1N32 - chains A and T of the 23 polymer chains in the assembly; structure by X-ray diffraction, 3.00 A resolution.

[Chain A]
Molecule: 16S ribosomal RNA
From: Thermus thermophilus
Sequence (1522 nucleotides; each row starts with the number of its first residue; note: 42 numbers in that range are skipped by the numbering (no residue carries them; nothing is unmodelled there); a row labelled like 190A-190L holds insertion residues (190A, then the next letters in order); numbering starts at 0):
     0 UUUGUUGGAG AGUUUGAUCC UGGCUCAGGG UGAACGCUGG CGGCGUGCCU AAGACAUGCA
    60 AGUCGUGCGG G
    73 CCGCGGGGUU UU
    88 ACUCCG
    95 UGGUC
   101 AGCGGCGGAC GGGUGAGUAA CGCGUGGGU
  129A G
   130 ACCUACCCGG AAGAGGGGGA CAACCCGGGG AAACUCGGGC UAAUCCCCCA UGUGGACCCG
   190 C
190A-190L CCCUUGGGGUGU
   191 GUCCAAAGGG CUUU
   216 GCCCGCUUCC GGAUGGGCCC GCGUCCCAUC AGCUAGUUGG UGGGGUAAUG GCCCACCAAG
   276 GCGACGACGG GUAGCCGGUC UGAGAGGAUG GCCGGCCACA GGGGCACUGA GACACGGGCC
   336 CCACUCCUAC GGGAGGCAGC AGUUAGGAAU CUUCCGCAAU GGGCGCAAGC CUGACGGAGC
   396 GACGCCGCUU GGAGGAAGAA GCCCUUCGGG GUGUAAACUC CUGAA
   442 CCCGGGACGA AACCCCCGAC GA
   474 GGGGACUGAC GGUACCGGG
   494 GUAAUAGCGC CGGCCAACUC CGUGCCAGCA GCCGCGGUAA UACGGAGGGC GCGAGCGUUA
   554 CCCGGAUUCA CUGGGCGUAA AGGGCGUGUA GGCGGCCUGG GGCGUCCCAU GUGAAAGACC
   614 ACGGCUCAAC CGUGGGGGAG CGUGGGAUAC GCUCAGGCUA GACGGUGGGA GAGGGUGGUG
   674 GAAUUCCCGG AGUAGCGGUG AAAUGCGCAG AUACCGGGAG GAACGCCGAU GGCGAAGGCA
   734 GCCACCUGGU CCACCCGUGA CGCUGAGGCG CGAAAGCGUG GGGAGCAAAC CGGAUUAGAU
   794 ACCCGGGUAG UCCACGCCCU AAACGAUGCG CGCUAGGUCU CUGGGUCU
   848 CCUGGGGGCC GAAGCUAACG CGUUAAGCGC GCCGCCUGGG GAGUACGGCC GCAAGGCUGA
   908 AACUCAAAGG AAUUGACGGG GGCCCGCACA AGCGGUGGAG CAUGUGGUUU AAUUCGAAGC
   968 AACGCGAAGA ACCUUACCAG GCCUUGACAU GCUAGG
 1003A G
  1004 AACCCGGGUG AAAGCCUGGG GUGCCCC
1030A-1030D GCGA
  1031 GGGGAGCCCU AGCACAGGUG CUGCAUGGCC GUCGUCAGCU CGUGCCGUGA GGUGUUGGGU
  1091 UAAGUCCCGC AACGAGCGCA ACCCCCGCCG UUAGUUGCCA GCGGUUCGGC CGGGCACUCU
  1151 AACGGGACUG CCCGCGAAA
  1171 GCGGGAGGAA GGAGGGGACG ACGUCUGGUC AGCAUGGCCC UUACGGCCUG GGCGACACAC
  1231 GUGCUACAAU GCCCACUACA AAGCGAUGCC ACCCGGCAAC GGGGAGCUAA UCGCAAAAAG
  1291 GUGGGCCCAG UUCGGAUUGG GGUCUGCAAC CCGACCCCAU GAAGCCGGAA UCGCUAGUAA
  1351 UCGCGGAUCA G
 1361A C
  1362 CAUGCCGCGG UGAAUACGUU CCCGGGCCUU GUACACACCG CCCGUCACGC CAUGGGAGCG
  1422 GGCUCUACCC GAAGUCGCCG GG
  1446 AGCCUACGGG
  1459 CAGGCGCCGA GGGUAGGGCC CGUGACUGGG GCGAAGUCGU AACAAGGUAG CUGUACCGGA
  1519 AGGUGCGGCU GGAUCACCUC CUUUCU
Not modelled in the structure: 0-4, 1535-1538
Ion coordination: Mg2+ site 1: U12, G22; Mg2+ site 2: G15, U920; Mg2+ site 3 near G21 (its only coordinating residue here); Mg2+ site 4: G46, G394; Mg2+ site 5: C48, G115; Mg2+ site 6 near G52 (its only coordinating residue here); Mg2+ site 7 near A53 (its only coordinating residue here); Mg2+ site 8: A59, U387; Mg2+ site 9: G61, U62, G105; Mg2+ site 10: G70, U98; Mg2+ site 11: G107, G324, G326; Mg2+ site 12: A109, G331; 88 more Mg2+ sites not listed
Residues lining bound ligands: paromomycin (PAR): C1404, G1405, U1406, C1407, A1408, C1409, C1490, G1491, A1492, A1493, G1494, U1495, C1496
Reported in the primary citation:
  - contacts within the chain: G530-A1492
  - conformationally variable residues (side-chain flip): G530, A1492, A1493

[Chain T]
Molecule: 30S ribosomal protein S20
From: Thermus thermophilus
Chain sequence (106 residues; row label = number of the first residue in the row):
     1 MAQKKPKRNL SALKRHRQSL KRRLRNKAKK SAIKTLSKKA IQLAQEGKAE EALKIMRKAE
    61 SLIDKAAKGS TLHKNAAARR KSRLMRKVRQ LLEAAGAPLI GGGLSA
Not modelled in the structure: 1-7

[Interface between chain A and chain T]
Pairs across the interface (100; chain A residue first):
  A60(A) with Leu10(T), phosphate contact
  G61(A) with Leu10(T), phosphate contact
  G102(A) with Arg17(T), salt bridge to the phosphate
  C103(A) with Lys14(T), phosphate contact; Arg17(T), salt bridge to the phosphate; Lys21(T), phosphate contact
  G104(A) with Lys14(T), hydrogen bond to the base; Gln18(T), hydrogen bond to the phosphate; Lys21(T), salt bridge to the phosphate
  G105(A) with Gln18(T), phosphate contact; Arg22(T), salt bridge to the phosphate
  C106(A) with Arg15(T), base contact
  G107(A) with Arg15(T), hydrogen bond to the base
  G108(A) with Arg15(T), base contact
  C131(A) with Asn75(T), phosphate contact
  C132(A) with Lys74(T), hydrogen bond to the phosphate; Asn75(T), hydrogen bond to the phosphate
  U133(A) with Lys74(T), salt bridge to the phosphate
  C174(A) with Arg25(T), sugar contact
  C175(A) with Arg25(T), hydrogen bond to the sugar; Lys29(T), phosphate contact
  C176(A) with Lys29(T), salt bridge to the phosphate
  C177(A) with Lys65(T), salt bridge to the phosphate
  C178(A) with Lys65(T), salt bridge to the phosphate
  A185(A) with Glu60(T), base contact; Ala78(T), phosphate contact; Lys81(T), hydrogen bond to the base
  C186(A) with Ala78(T), sugar contact; Lys81(T), sugar contact; Ser82(T), hydrogen bond to the phosphate; Met85(T), hydrogen bond to the sugar
  C187(A) with Ser82(T), hydrogen bond to the phosphate; Met85(T), sugar contact; Arg86(T), salt bridge to the phosphate; Arg89(T), hydrogen bond to the sugar; Leu104(T), base contact; Ser105(T), hydrogen bond to the base
  C188(A) with Arg86(T), salt bridge to the phosphate; Arg89(T), hydrogen bond to the sugar; Ser105(T), sugar contact
  U190L(A) with Ser105(T), hydrogen bond to the base; Ala106(T), base contact
  G191(A) with Gly101(T), hydrogen bond to the sugar; Gly103(T), hydrogen bond to the base; Leu104(T), sugar contact; Ser105(T), base contact
  U192(A) with Arg57(T), phosphate contact; Glu60(T), hydrogen bond to the sugar; Gly101(T), sugar contact; Gly102(T), hydrogen bond to the sugar; Gly103(T), hydrogen bond to the sugar
  C193(A) with Arg57(T), salt bridge to the phosphate; Glu60(T), sugar contact; Ser61(T), hydrogen bond to the phosphate; Asp64(T), hydrogen bond to the sugar
  C194(A) with Ser61(T), hydrogen bond to the phosphate; Asp64(T), sugar contact; Lys65(T), salt bridge to the phosphate; Lys68(T), hydrogen bond to the sugar
  A195(A) with Lys65(T), phosphate contact; Lys68(T), hydrogen bond to the sugar
  U223(A) with Lys68(T), sugar contact
  G258(A) with Lys87(T), phosphate contact
  G259(A) with Arg83(T), salt bridge to the phosphate; Lys87(T), salt bridge to the phosphate
  G260(A) with Arg83(T), base contact
  U261(A) with Arg79(T), salt bridge to the phosphate; Arg83(T), base contact
  A262(A) with Lys74(T), sugar contact; Asn75(T), hydrogen bond to the sugar; Ala76(T), phosphate contact
  A263(A) with Arg79(T), salt bridge to the phosphate
  C322(A) with Arg23(T), sugar contact
  U323(A) with Ser19(T), sugar contact; Arg22(T), phosphate contact; Arg23(T), phosphate contact; Asn26(T), hydrogen bond to the phosphate
  G324(A) with Arg22(T), salt bridge to the phosphate; Asn26(T), hydrogen bond to the phosphate; Ser70(T), hydrogen bond to the phosphate
  A325(A) with Ser70(T), phosphate contact
  G332(A) with Leu10(T), phosphate contact; His16(T), sugar contact
  G333(A) with His16(T), hydrogen bond to the sugar
  U1436(A) with Arg23(T), salt bridge to the phosphate
  G1438(A) with Lys34(T), salt bridge to the phosphate
  C1439(A) with Lys38(T), salt bridge to the phosphate
  G1453(A) with Leu36(T), sugar contact; Lys39(T), hydrogen bond to the phosphate
  G1454(A) with Thr35(T), phosphate contact; Leu36(T), sugar contact; Lys39(T), salt bridge to the phosphate
  G1455(A) with Ala28(T), phosphate contact; Ser31(T), phosphate contact; Ala32(T), sugar contact; Thr35(T), hydrogen bond to the phosphate
  C1459(A) with Lys27(T), phosphate contact; Ala28(T), phosphate contact; Ser31(T), hydrogen bond to the phosphate
  A1460(A) with Lys27(T), salt bridge to the phosphate
Also at the interface, not in a pair above, chain A (51 interface residues in all): U222, A349, C1437
Also at the interface, not in a pair above, chain T (51 interface residues in all): Arg8, Ser11, Leu24, Arg80

[Overview]
Chain A and chain T each contribute 51 residues to their interface, with 32 hydrogen bonds and 22 salt
bridges. Among the polar pairs are G104(A)-Lys14(T), G107(A)-Arg15(T) and A185(A)-Lys81(T). Chain A binds
paromomycin. The paper reports conformational variability at G530(A), A1492(A) and A1493(A); contacts within
the chain involving G530(A) and A1492(A).
Here chain A is 16S ribosomal RNA and chain T is 30S ribosomal protein S20, both from Thermus thermophilus.
Entry 1N32 (Structure of the Thermus thermophilus 30S ribosomal subunit bound to codon and near-cognate
transfer RNA anticodon ...) was determined by X-ray diffraction together with 1N33, 1N34 and 1N36 from the
same study.
